PDB entry 8XRU | X-ray diffraction, 2.02 A resolution | chains A and B

# Chain A (and B)
Protein: GH3 enzyme CcBgl3B
Notes: chain B of this document is another copy of the same molecule, construct and numbering; everything in this record applies to it too
Chain sequence (768 residues; numbered -2 to 765; the number before each row is that of its first residue; numbers below 1 keep their minus sign (Gly-2 is residue -2)):
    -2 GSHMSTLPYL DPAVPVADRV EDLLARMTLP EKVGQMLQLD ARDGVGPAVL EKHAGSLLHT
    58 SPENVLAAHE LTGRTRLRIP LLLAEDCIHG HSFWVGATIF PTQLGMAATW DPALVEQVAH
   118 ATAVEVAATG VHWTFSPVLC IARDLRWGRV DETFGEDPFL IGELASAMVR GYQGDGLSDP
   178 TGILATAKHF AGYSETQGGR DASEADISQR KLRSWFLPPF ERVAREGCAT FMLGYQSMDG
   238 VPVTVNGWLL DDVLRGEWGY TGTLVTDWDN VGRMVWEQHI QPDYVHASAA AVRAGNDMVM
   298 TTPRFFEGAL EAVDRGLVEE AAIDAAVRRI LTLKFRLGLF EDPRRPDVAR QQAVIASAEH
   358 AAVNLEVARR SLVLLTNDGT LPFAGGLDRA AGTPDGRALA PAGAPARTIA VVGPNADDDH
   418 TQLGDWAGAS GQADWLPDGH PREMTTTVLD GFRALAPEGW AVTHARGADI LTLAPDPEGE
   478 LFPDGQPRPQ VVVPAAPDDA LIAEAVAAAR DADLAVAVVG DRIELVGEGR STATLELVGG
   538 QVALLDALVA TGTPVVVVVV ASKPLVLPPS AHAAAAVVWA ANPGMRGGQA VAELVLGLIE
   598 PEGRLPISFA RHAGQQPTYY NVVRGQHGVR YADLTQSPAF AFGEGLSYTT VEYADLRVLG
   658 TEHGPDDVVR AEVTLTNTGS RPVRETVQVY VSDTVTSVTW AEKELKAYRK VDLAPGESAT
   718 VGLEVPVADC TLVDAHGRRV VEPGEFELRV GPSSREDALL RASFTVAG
Unresolved in the structure: -2 to 2, 474-485 (chain B: -2 to 2, 388-391, 474-485)

# How chain A and chain B interact
Pairs across the interface (122):
  Arg143(A) with Gly611(B), hydrogen bond (side chain-backbone); Gln613(B), hydrogen bond (side chain-backbone); Tyr628(B)
  Gln194(A) with Tyr616(B)
  Gly195(A) with Gln613(B); Pro614(B); Tyr628(B), hydrogen bond (backbone-side chain)
  Arg197(A) with Gln612(B), hydrogen bond (side chain-backbone); Gln613(B); Pro614(B), hydrogen bond (side chain-backbone); Gln623(B); Tyr628(B), hydrogen bond; Gln633(B)
  Asp198(A) with Gln623(B); His624(B), hydrogen bond (backbone-backbone)
  Ala199(A) with Gly622(B); Gln623(B); His624(B)
  Ser200(A) with Gln623(B)
  Glu201(A) with Val620(B); Thr696(B), hydrogen bond
  Asp203(A) with Asp203(B); Lys208(B), salt bridge
  Ser205(A) with Asp236(B), hydrogen bond
  Arg207(A) with Asp236(B), hydrogen bond (side chain-backbone); Gly237(B)
  Lys208(A) with Asp203(B), salt bridge
  Tyr232(A) with His624(B)
  Ser234(A) with Thr696(B), hydrogen bond
  Asp236(A) with Ser205(B), hydrogen bond; Arg207(B), hydrogen bond (backbone-side chain)
  Gly237(A) with Arg207(B); Val695(B); Thr696(B), hydrogen bond (backbone-backbone)
  Arg270(A) with His624(B), hydrogen bond
  Glu274(A) with Gly622(B); Gln623(B); His624(B), salt bridge
  Gln275(A) with Thr696(B)
  His276(A) with Thr691(B); Val692(B); Thr693(B), hydrogen bond (backbone-backbone)
  Ile277(A) with Thr693(B); Val695(B); Thr696(B)
  Gln278(A) with Val692(B)
  Pro279(A) with Val692(B)
  Asp473(A) with Arg627(B), salt bridge
  Val489(A) with Ala629(B)
  Glu521(A) with Ala629(B)
  Leu522(A) with Ala629(B), hydrophobic
  Gly526(A) with His624(B)
  Ser528(A) with Tyr628(B); Ala629(B), hydrogen bond (backbone-backbone)
  Thr529(A) with Tyr628(B); Asp630(B)
  Ala530(A) with His609(B); Gly611(B); Tyr628(B); Asp630(B), hydrogen bond (backbone-side chain); Leu631(B), hydrophobic
  Thr531(A) with His609(B); Asp630(B), hydrogen bond
  Leu532(A) with Asp630(B)
  His609(A) with Ala530(B); Thr531(B); His609(B)
  Ala610(A) with Gly611(B)
  Gly611(A) with Arg143(B), hydrogen bond (backbone-side chain); Ala530(B); Ala610(B)
  Gln612(A) with Arg197(B), hydrogen bond (backbone-side chain)
  Gln613(A) with Arg143(B), hydrogen bond (backbone-side chain); Gly195(B); Arg197(B)
  Pro614(A) with Gly195(B); Arg197(B), hydrogen bond (backbone-side chain)
  Tyr616(A) with Gln194(B)
  Val620(A) with Glu201(B)
  Arg621(A) with His276(B)
  Gly622(A) with Ala199(B); Glu274(B)
  Gln623(A) with Arg197(B); Asp198(B); Ala199(B); Glu274(B)
  His624(A) with Asp198(B), hydrogen bond (backbone-backbone); Ala199(B); Tyr232(B); Arg270(B), hydrogen bond; Glu274(B), salt bridge; Gly526(B)
  Arg627(A) with Val488(B)
  Tyr628(A) with Arg143(B); Gly195(B), hydrogen bond (side chain-backbone); Arg197(B), hydrogen bond; Ser528(B); Thr529(B); Ala530(B)
  Ala629(A) with Val489(B); Glu521(B); Leu522(B), hydrophobic; Ser528(B), hydrogen bond (backbone-backbone)
  Asp630(A) with Thr529(B); Ala530(B), hydrogen bond (side chain-backbone); Thr531(B), hydrogen bond; Leu532(B)
  Leu631(A) with Ala530(B), hydrophobic
  Gln633(A) with Arg197(B)
  Thr691(A) with His276(B)
  Val692(A) with His276(B); Gln278(B); Pro279(B)
  Thr693(A) with His276(B), hydrogen bond (backbone-backbone); Ile277(B)
  Val695(A) with Gly237(B); Ile277(B)
  Thr696(A) with Glu201(B), hydrogen bond; Ser234(B), hydrogen bond; Gly237(B), hydrogen bond (backbone-backbone); Gln275(B); Ile277(B)
Other interface residues (no listed pair), chain A (63 interface residues in all): Arg140, Val238, Val488, Arg527, Glu533, Val619, Ser694
Other interface residues (no listed pair), chain B (61 interface residues in all): Arg140, Ser200, Val238, Arg527, Val619, Arg621, Ser694

# In short
63 residues of chain A and 61 residues of chain B are in contact, with 34 hydrogen bonds and 5 salt bridges.
Polar pairs include Asp203(A)-Lys208(B), Glu274(A)-His624(B) and Asp473(A)-Arg627(B).
Chain A and chain B are both GH3 enzyme CcBgl3B; the structure, The crystal structure of a GH3 enzyme CcBgl3B
with glycerol, was determined by X-ray diffraction (same publication as 8XRT, 8XRV and 8XRX).
